PDB entry 8W87 | electron microscopy, 2.80 A resolution | chains A and R of the 5 polymer chains in the assembly

# Chain A
Protein: Guanine nucleotide-binding protein G(s) subunit alpha isoforms short
Source organism: Homo sapiens
Sequence (361 residues; each row starts with the number of its first residue):
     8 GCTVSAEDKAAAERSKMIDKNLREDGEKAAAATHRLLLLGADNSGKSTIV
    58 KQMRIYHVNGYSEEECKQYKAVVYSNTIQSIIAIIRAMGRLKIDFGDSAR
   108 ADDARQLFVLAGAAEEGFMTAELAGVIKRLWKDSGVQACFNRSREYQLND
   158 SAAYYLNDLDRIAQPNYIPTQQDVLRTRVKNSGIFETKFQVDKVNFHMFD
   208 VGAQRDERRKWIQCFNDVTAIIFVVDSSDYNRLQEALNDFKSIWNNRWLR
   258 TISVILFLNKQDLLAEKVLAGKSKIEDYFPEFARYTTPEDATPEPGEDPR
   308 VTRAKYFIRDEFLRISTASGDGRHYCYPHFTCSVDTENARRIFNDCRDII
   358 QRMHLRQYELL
Disordered / not traced: 8-10, 64-187

# Chain R
Protein: Trace amine-associated receptor 1
Source organism: Homo sapiens
Reference sequence: Q96RJ0 (TAAR1_HUMAN); numbering as in UniProt (aligned over 1-339)
Sequence (339 residues; each row starts with the number of its first residue):
     1 MMPFCHNIINISCVKNNWSNDVRASLYSLMVLIILTTLVGNLIVIVSISH
    51 FKQLHTPTNWLIHSMATVDFLLGCLVMPYSMVRSAEHCWYFGEVFCKIHT
   101 STDIMLSSASIFHLSFISIDRYYAVCDPLRYKAKMNILVICVMIFISWSV
   151 PAVFAFGMIFLELNFKGAEEIYYKHVHCRGGCSVFFSKISGVLTFMTSFY
   201 IPGSIMLCVYYRIYLIAKEQARLISDANQKLQIGLEMKNGISQSKERKAV
   251 KTLGIVMGVFLICWCPFFICTVMDPFLHYIIPPTLNDVLIWFGYLNSTFN
   301 PMVYAFFYPWFRKALKMMLFGKIFQKDSSRCKLFLELSS
Disordered / not traced: 1-18, 233-245, 321-339
Disulfide bonds: Cys96-Cys182
Residues lining bound ligands: (2S)-N-methyl-1-phenylpropan-2-amine (B40): Asp103, Ile104, Ser107, Ser108, Val184, Phe186, Thr194, Ser198, Trp264, Phe267, Phe268, Ile290, Tyr294
Swiss-Prot annotation at these positions:
  - region: His175 to Phe186 (Extracellular Loop 2 (ECL2))
  - binding site (2-phenylethylamine): Asp103
  - glycosylation (N-linked (GlcNAc...) asparagine): Asn10, Asn17
  - natural variant: Thr252 (T252A: Reduced activation of G(i) G alpha proteins in response to agonist-binding)
  - mutagenesis: His55 (H55A: Reduced activation of G(s) G alpha proteins in response to agonist-binding), Arg83 (R83A: Reduced activation of G(i) G alpha proteins in response to agonist-binding. Does not affect activation of G(s) G alpha proteins in response to agonist-binding ...), Cys88 (C88S: Slightly affects G-protein coupled receptor activity), Cys96 (C96S: Abolished G-protein coupled receptor activity), Asp103 (D103A/N: Abolished activation of G(s) G alpha proteins in response to agonist-binding), Ile104 (I104A: Reduced activation of G alpha proteins in response to agonist-binding), Ser107 (S107A: Abolished activation of G(s) G alpha proteins in response to agonist-binding. Does not affect activation of G(i) or G(q) G alpha proteins in response to agonist-binding), Leu114 (L114A: Reduced activation of G(i) G alpha proteins in response to agonist-binding), Phe154 (F154A: Abolished activation of G alpha proteins in response to agonist-binding), Cys178 (C178S: Slightly affects G-protein coupled receptor activity), Ser183 (S183A: Reduced activation of G(i) G alpha proteins in response to agonist-binding. Does not affect activation of G(s) G alpha proteins in response to agonist-binding), Val184 (V184A: Abolished activation of G alpha proteins in response to agonist-binding; V184P: Decreased G-protein coupled receptor activity in response to p-tyramine-binding), 17 further mutagenesis entries in UniProt

# How chain A and chain R interact
Contacting residue pairs - 43 pairs, chain A then chain R:
  Glu34(A) - Asn136(R)
  Ala38(A) - Lys132(R)
  His41(A) - Leu129(R)  hydrogen bond (side chain-backbone)
  Asp199(A) - Arg130(R)  hydrogen bond (backbone-side chain)
  Val201(A) - Arg130(R)
  Asp297(A) - Lys230(R)
  Leu320(A) - Leu231(R)  hydrophobic
  Arg321(A) - Leu231(R)
  Thr324(A) - Asn228(R)
  Tyr332(A) - Ile224(R)
  Phe350(A) - Leu129(R)  hydrophobic
  Arg354(A) - Cys126(R)  hydrogen bond (side chain-backbone)
  Arg354(A) - Pro128(R)
  Arg354(A) - Leu129(R)
  Asp355(A) - Gln220(R)  hydrogen bond
  Ile357(A) - Pro128(R)
  Ile357(A) - Leu129(R)  hydrophobic
  Gln358(A) - Val125(R)  hydrogen bond (side chain-backbone)
  Gln358(A) - Pro128(R)
  Gln358(A) - Ile216(R)
  Gln358(A) - Gln220(R)  hydrogen bond
  Arg359(A) - Gln220(R)  hydrogen bond
  Arg359(A) - Ile224(R)
  His361(A) - Ala124(R)  hydrogen bond (side chain-backbone)
  His361(A) - Tyr131(R)
  Leu362(A) - Val125(R)  hydrophobic
  Leu362(A) - Gln220(R)
  Tyr365(A) - Arg121(R)
  Tyr365(A) - Ala124(R)
  Tyr365(A) - Tyr131(R)
  Tyr365(A) - Thr252(R)
  Tyr365(A) - Tyr308(R)
  Glu366(A) - Lys248(R)  salt bridge
  Glu366(A) - Thr252(R)  hydrogen bond (backbone-side chain)
  Glu366(A) - Tyr308(R)
  Glu366(A) - Pro309(R)
  Leu367(A) - Ile213(R)  hydrophobic
  Leu367(A) - Ala217(R)
  Leu367(A) - Ala249(R)
  Leu367(A) - Leu253(R)  hydrophobic
  Leu368(A) - Ala221(R)  hydrophobic
  Leu368(A) - Ile224(R)  hydrophobic
  Leu368(A) - Lys248(R)
Other interface residues (no listed pair), chain A (28 interface residues in all): Ala39, Phe203, Asp317, Ala325, Cys353, Gln364
Other interface residues (no listed pair), chain R (30 interface residues in all): Ala133, Leu223, Gln232, Phe307, Trp310

# In short
Chain A and chain R form an interface of 28 and 30 residues respectively; the contacts include 9 hydrogen
bonds and 1 salt bridge. Among the polar pairs are Glu366(A)-Lys248(R), His41(A)-Leu129(R) and
Asp199(A)-Arg130(R). Chain R binds (2S)-N-methyl-1-phenylpropan-2-amine.
Chain A is Guanine nucleotide-binding protein G(s) subunit alpha isoforms short and chain R is Trace
amine-associated receptor 1, both from Homo sapiens; the structure, Cryo-EM structure of the METH-TAAR1
complex, was determined by electron microscopy together with 8W88, 8W89 and 8W8A from the same study.
